5OKC - chains A and H of the 3 polymer chains in the assembly; structure by X-ray diffraction, 2.30 A resolution.

Chain A:
Protein: Sister chromatid cohesion protein DCC1
Source organism: Saccharomyces cerevisiae S288c
Reference sequence: P25559 (DCC1_YEAST); numbering as in UniProt (aligned over 1-380)
Sequence (380 residues; row label = number of the first residue in the row):
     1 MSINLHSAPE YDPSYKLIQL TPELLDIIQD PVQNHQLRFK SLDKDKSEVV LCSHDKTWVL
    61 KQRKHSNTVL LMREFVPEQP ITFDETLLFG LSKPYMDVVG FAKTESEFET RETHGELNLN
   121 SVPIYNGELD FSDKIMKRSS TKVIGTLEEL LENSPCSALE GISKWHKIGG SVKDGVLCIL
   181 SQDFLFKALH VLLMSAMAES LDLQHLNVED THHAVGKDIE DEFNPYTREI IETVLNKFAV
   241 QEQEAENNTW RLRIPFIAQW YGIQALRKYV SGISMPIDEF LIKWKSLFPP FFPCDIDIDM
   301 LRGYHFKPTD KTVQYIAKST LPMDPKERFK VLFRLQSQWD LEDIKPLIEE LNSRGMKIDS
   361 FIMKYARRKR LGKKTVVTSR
Not modelled in the structure: 1, 244-247, 370-374, 380
Modified residues: Mse1 (selenomethionine); Mse72, Mse96, Mse136, Mse194, Mse197, Mse275, Mse300, Mse323, Mse356, Mse363 (selenomethionine; parent Met)

Chain H:
Protein: Chromosome transmission fidelity protein 8
Source organism: Saccharomyces cerevisiae S288c
Reference sequence: P38877 (CTF8_YEAST); residue numbers follow UniProt; this construct covers 1-133
Sequence (133 residues; row label = number of the first residue in the row):
     1 MPSVDIDASQ WQKLTQSREK QTTVITPLGM MMLEIQGELE LPKDFASLAR RDSPNEGRFS
    61 EQDGETLIRF GSLQIDGERA TLFVGKKQRL LGKVTKLDVP MGIMHFNSKD NKVELVDVMK
   121 YKVIFKDRPL PIM
Not modelled in the structure: 1, 19-22
Modified residues: Mse1 (selenomethionine); Mse30, Mse31, Mse32, Mse101, Mse104, Mse119, Mse133 (selenomethionine; parent Met)

How chain A and chain H interact:
Contacting residue pairs - 130 pairs, chain A then chain H:
  Ser2(A) with Leu73(H); Gln74(H)
  Ile3(A) with Ser72(H); Leu73(H), hydrogen bond (backbone-backbone)
  Asn4(A) with Gly71(H)
  Leu5(A) with Ile68(H); Arg69(H); Phe70(H), hydrogen bond (backbone-backbone); Gly71(H), hydrogen bond (backbone-backbone); Leu73(H), hydrophobic; Leu82(H), hydrophobic
  His6(A) with Ile68(H); Arg69(H); Phe70(H)
  Ser7(A) with Leu41(H); Phe45(H); Leu67(H); Ile68(H), hydrogen bond (backbone-backbone); Phe70(H)
  Ala8(A) with Phe45(H); Glu65(H); Leu67(H), hydrophobic
  Pro9(A) with Phe45(H), hydrophobic; Thr66(H)
  Asp12(A) with His105(H), salt bridge
  Ser14(A) with Mse104(H); His105(H); Phe106(H), hydrogen bond (backbone-backbone)
  Tyr15(A) with Mse104(H); His105(H); Val116(H), hydrophobic
  Lys16(A) with Gly102(H); Ile103(H); Mse104(H), hydrogen bond (backbone-backbone); Phe106(H)
  Leu17(A) with Mse32(H), hydrophobic; Mse101(H), hydrophobic; Gly102(H); Ile103(H), hydrophobic
  Ile18(A) with Mse101(H); Gly102(H), hydrogen bond (backbone-backbone); Mse104(H)
  Gln19(A) with Val99(H); Pro100(H); Mse101(H)
  Leu20(A) with Val99(H); Pro100(H), hydrogen bond (backbone-backbone); Gly102(H)
  Leu25(A) with Val118(H), hydrophobic; Lys120(H)
  Ile28(A) with Gln12(H), hydrogen bond (backbone-side chain); Mse104(H), hydrophobic; Leu115(H), hydrophobic
  Gln29(A) with Trp11(H)
  Pro31(A) with Gln12(H); Gln16(H)
  Asn34(A) with Ile6(H); Asp7(H), hydrogen bond; Ala8(H), hydrogen bond (side chain-backbone); Ser9(H)
  His35(A) with Asp5(H); Ile6(H); Asp7(H), salt bridge
  Leu37(A) with Asp5(H); Ile6(H), hydrogen bond (backbone-backbone)
  Arg38(A) with Ser3(H), hydrogen bond; Val4(H); Asp5(H), salt bridge
  Phe39(A) with Ser3(H), hydrogen bond (backbone-side chain); Val4(H), hydrogen bond (backbone-backbone); Ile6(H), hydrophobic; Val113(H), hydrophobic
  Lys40(A) with Pro2(H); Ser3(H)
  Ser41(A) with Pro2(H), hydrogen bond (backbone-backbone)
  Leu42(A) with Pro2(H)
  Asp43(A) with Pro2(H)
  Lys44(A) with Pro2(H)
  Leu51(A) with Ile6(H), hydrophobic
  Asn67(A) with Glu34(H), hydrogen bond; Ile35(H); Gln36(H)
  Thr68(A) with Leu33(H); Glu34(H); Ile35(H), hydrogen bond (backbone-backbone); Gly37(H), hydrogen bond (side chain-backbone); Glu38(H); Leu39(H)
  Val69(A) with Leu33(H)
  Leu70(A) with Mse31(H); Mse32(H); Leu33(H), hydrogen bond (backbone-backbone); Leu39(H), hydrophobic
  Leu71(A) with Mse31(H); Mse32(H), hydrophobic; Ile103(H), hydrophobic
  Mse72(A) with Mse30(H); Mse31(H), hydrogen bond (backbone-backbone); Phe70(H), hydrophobic
  Arg73(A) with Gly29(H); Mse30(H)
  Glu74(A) with Gly29(H), hydrogen bond (backbone-backbone)
  Phe75(A) with Gln62(H)
  Val76(A) with Gln62(H)
  Pro77(A) with Gln62(H)
  Glu78(A) with Glu61(H); Gln62(H), hydrogen bond (backbone-side chain); Asp63(H), hydrogen bond (side chain-backbone)
  Ile81(A) with Ser60(H); Arg69(H)
  Thr82(A) with Pro54(H); Gly57(H)
  Phe83(A) with Pro54(H); Asn55(H); Glu56(H); Arg69(H)
  Asp84(A) with Asn55(H), hydrogen bond (backbone-backbone)
  Leu87(A) with Mse133(H)
  Phe89(A) with Phe83(H); Mse133(H), hydrophobic
  Gly90(A) with Gln74(H)
  Leu91(A) with Ser72(H); Gln74(H); Phe83(H), hydrophobic
  Ser92(A) with Gln74(H), hydrogen bond (backbone-side chain)
  Mse96(A) with Ile25(H), hydrophobic
  Val99(A) with Leu67(H), hydrophobic
  Phe101(A) with Mse30(H)
  Glu107(A) with Mse101(H)
  Glu152(A) with Ser3(H)
Interface residues without a listed pair, chain A (61 interface residues in all): Tyr11, Asp30, Tyr95, Val98
Interface residues without a listed pair, chain H (61 interface residues in all): Thr23, Asn111

Summary:
The chain A/chain H interface involves 61 residues from each chain, with 26 hydrogen bonds and 3 salt bridges.
Polar contacts include Asp12(A)-His105(H), His35(A)-Asp7(H) and Arg38(A)-Asp5(H).
Chain A is Sister chromatid cohesion protein DCC1 and chain H is Chromosome transmission fidelity protein 8,
both from Saccharomyces cerevisiae S288c; the structure, Crystal structure of the Ctf18-1-8 module from
Ctf18-RFC, was determined by X-ray diffraction (same publication as 5OKI).
